PDB entry 8YU9 | X-ray diffraction, 3.25 A resolution | chains A and E of the 6 polymer chains in the assembly

# Chain A
Name: Detyrosinated tubulin alpha-1B chain
Source organism: Sus scrofa
UniProt: Q2XVP4 (TBA1B_PIG); numbering as in UniProt (aligned over 1-440)
Chain sequence (440 residues; each row starts with the number of its first residue):
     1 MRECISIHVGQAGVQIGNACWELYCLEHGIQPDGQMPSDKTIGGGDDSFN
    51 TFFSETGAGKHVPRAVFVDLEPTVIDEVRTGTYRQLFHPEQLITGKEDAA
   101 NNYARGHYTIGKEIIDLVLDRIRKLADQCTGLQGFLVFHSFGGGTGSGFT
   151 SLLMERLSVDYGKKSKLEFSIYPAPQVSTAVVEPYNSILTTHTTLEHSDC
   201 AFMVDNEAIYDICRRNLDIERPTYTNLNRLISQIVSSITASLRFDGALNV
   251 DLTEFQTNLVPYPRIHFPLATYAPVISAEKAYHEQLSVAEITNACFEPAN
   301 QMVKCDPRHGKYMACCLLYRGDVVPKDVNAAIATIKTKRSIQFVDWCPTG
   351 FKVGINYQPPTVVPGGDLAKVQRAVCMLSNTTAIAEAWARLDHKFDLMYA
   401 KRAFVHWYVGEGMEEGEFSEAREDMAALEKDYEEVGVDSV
Disordered / not traced: 438-440
Metal / ion sites: Ca2+: Asp39, Thr41, Gly44, Asp47, Asn50, Glu55; Mg2+: Glu71 (together with GTP)
Small-molecule neighbours:
  - A1D7A (4-(2-chloranylthieno[3,2-d]pyrimidin-4-yl)-7-methoxy-1,3-dihydroquinoxalin-2-one): Asn101, Thr179, Val181
  - GTP (guanosine-5'-triphosphate): Val9, Gly10, Gln11, Ala12, Gln15, Ile16, Asp69, Glu71, Asp98, Ala99, Ala100, Asn101, Ser140, Gly142, Gly143, Gly144, Thr145, Gly146, Ile171, Val177, Ser178, Thr179, Glu183, Asn206, Tyr224, Leu227, Asn228, Ile231
UniProt features mapped onto this chain:
  - motif: Met1 to Cys4 (MREC motif)
  - active site: Glu254
  - binding site (GTP): Gly10, Gln11, Ala12, Gln15, Glu71, Ala99, Ser140, Gly143, Gly144, Thr145, Gly146, Thr179, Glu183, Asn206, Tyr224, Asn228, Leu252
  - binding site (Mg(2+)): Glu71
  - modified residue: Lys40 (N6,N6,N6-trimethyllysine), Ser48 (Phosphoserine), Ser232 (Phosphoserine), Tyr282 (3'-nitrotyrosine), Arg339 (Omega-N-methylarginine), Ser439 (Phosphoserine)
  - cross-link (Glycyl lysine isopeptide (Lys-Gly)): Lys326 (interchain with G-Cter in ubiquitin), Lys370 (interchain with G-Cter in ubiquitin)

# Chain E
Name: Stathmin-4
Source organism: Rattus norvegicus
UniProt: P63043 (STMN4_RAT); residues 5-145 here correspond to UniProt positions 49-189 (UniProt number = residue number + 44)
Chain sequence (143 residues; row label = number of the first residue in the row):
     3 MADMEVIELNKCTSGQSFEVILKPPSFDGVPEFNASLPRRRDPSLEEIQK
    53 KLEAAEERRKYQEAELLKHLAEKREHEREVIQKAIEENNNFIKMAKEKLA
   103 QKMESNKENREAHLAAMLERLQEKDKHAEEVRKNKELKEEASR
Disordered / not traced: 3-5, 29-44, 142-145
Differences from the reference sequence: initiating methionine (3); expression tag (4)
UniProt features mapped onto this chain:
  - modified residue: Ser46 (Phosphoserine)

# Interface between chain A and chain E
Residue-residue contacts (51; chain A residue first):
  Tyr108(A) with Ala57(E), hydrophobic
  Thr109(A) with Arg61(E), hydrogen bond
  Glu155(A) with Ile50(E)
  Arg156(A) with Leu47(E); Gln51(E), hydrogen bond
  Val159(A) with Pro45(E); Leu47(E)
  Asp245(A) with Cys14(E), hydrogen bond; Ser16(E)
  Ala247(A) with Asn12(E); Ser19(E)
  Pro325(A) with Gln18(E); Phe20(E), hydrophobic
  Val328(A) with Phe20(E), hydrophobic
  Asn329(A) with Val8(E); Phe20(E); Val22(E)
  Ile332(A) with Val22(E), hydrophobic
  Ala333(A) with Met6(E), hydrophobic
  Lys336(A) with Leu24(E); Lys25(E)
  Asp345(A) with Pro27(E); Ser28(E), hydrogen bond (backbone-backbone)
  Pro348(A) with Lys25(E)
  Thr349(A) with Leu24(E), hydrogen bond (backbone-backbone); Lys25(E), hydrogen bond (backbone-backbone)
  Gly350(A) with Val22(E); Ile23(E)
  Phe351(A) with Glu21(E); Val22(E), hydrogen bond (backbone-backbone)
  Lys352(A) with Phe20(E); Glu21(E)
  Val353(A) with Ser19(E); Phe20(E), hydrogen bond (backbone-backbone)
  Gly354(A) with Gln18(E)
  Ile355(A) with Gly17(E); Gln18(E), hydrogen bond (backbone-backbone)
  Asn356(A) with Ser16(E)
  Tyr357(A) with Thr15(E); Ser16(E), hydrogen bond (backbone-backbone); Gly17(E); Gln18(E), hydrogen bond
  Val409(A) with Gln64(E)
  Gly410(A) with Arg61(E); Gln64(E)
  Glu411(A) with Ala57(E); Arg61(E), hydrogen bond (backbone-side chain)
  Gly412(A) with Ala57(E); Arg60(E), hydrogen bond (backbone-side chain); Arg61(E)
  Glu414(A) with Arg60(E), salt bridge
Other interface residues (no listed pair), chain A (38 interface residues in all): His107, Lys112, Glu113, Leu152, Asp160, Leu248, Trp346, Cys347, Gln358
Other interface residues (no listed pair), chain E (31 interface residues in all): Leu11, Pro26, Ser46, Lys53, Leu54, Glu58

# In short
The interface between chain A and chain E involves 38 residues on one side and 31 on the other; the contacts
include 13 hydrogen bonds and 1 salt bridge. Polar pairs include Glu414(A)-Arg60(E), Thr109(A)-Arg61(E) and
Arg156(A)-Gln51(E). Chain A binds GTP and compound A1D7A.
Chain A is Detyrosinated tubulin alpha-1B chain (Sus scrofa) and chain E is Stathmin-4 (Rattus norvegicus);
the structure, Tubulin-RB3-TTL in complex with compound SI10, was determined by X-ray diffraction together
with 8YTX and 8YUA from the same study.
